Entry 8B4N (X-ray diffraction, 1.60 A resolution); this record covers chains AAA and BBB of the 4 polymer chains in the assembly.

Chain AAA:
Name: B-phycoerythrin alpha chain
Source organism: Porphyridium purpureum
Reference sequence: P11392 (PHEA_PORPP); residue numbers follow UniProt; this construct covers 1-164
Sequence (164 residues; row label = number of the first residue in the row):
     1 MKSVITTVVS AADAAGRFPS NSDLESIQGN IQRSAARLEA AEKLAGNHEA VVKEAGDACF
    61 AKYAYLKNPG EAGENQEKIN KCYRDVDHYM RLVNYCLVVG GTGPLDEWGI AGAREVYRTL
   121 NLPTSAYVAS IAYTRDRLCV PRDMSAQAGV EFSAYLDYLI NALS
Glycans and other covalent adducts: phycoerythrobilin (PEB) linked to Cys139
Construct notes: conflict Cys96 (Asp in P11392)
Residues lining bound ligands:
  - phycoerythrobilin (PEB), molecule 1: Leu24, Glu25, Gln28
  - phycoerythrobilin (PEB), molecule 2: Arg33, Gln147, Val150, Glu151
  - phycoerythrobilin (PEB), molecule 3: Lys43, Leu44, Asn47, Ala50, Val51, Glu54, Thr134, Arg137, Leu138, Arg142, Asp143, Met144, Phe152
  - phycoerythrobilin (PEB), molecule 4: Cys59, Phe60, Leu66, Ala72, Gly73, Lys78, Lys81, Cys82, Arg84, Asp85, His88, Tyr89, Leu92, Trp108, Gly109, Val116, Tyr117, Leu120, Leu122, Pro123, Ala126, Tyr127
UniProt features mapped onto this chain:
  - binding site ((2R,3E)-phycoerythrobilin): Cys82, Cys139
Reported in the primary citation:
  - binding site for phycoerythrobilin: Cys82, Cys139

Chain BBB:
Name: B-phycoerythrin beta chain
Source organism: Porphyridium purpureum
Reference sequence: P11393 (PHEB_PORPP); residue numbers follow UniProt; this construct covers 1-177
Sequence (177 residues; row label = number of the first residue in the row):
     1 MLDAFSRVVV NSDAKAAYVG GSDLQALKSF IADGNKRLDA VNSIVSNASC MVSDAVSGMI
    61 CENPGLISPG GNCYTNRRMA ACLRDGEIIL RYVSYALLAG DASVLEDRCL NGLKETYIAL
   121 GVPTNSSIRA VSIMKAQAVA FITNTATERK MSFAAGDCTS LASEVASYFD RVGAAIS
Glycans and other covalent adducts: phycoerythrobilin (PEB) linked to Cys50, Cys61, Cys82, Cys158
Modified / non-standard residues: Asn72 (N-methyl asparagine; MEN)
Residues lining bound ligands:
  - phycoerythrobilin (PEB), molecule 1: Ala32, Asn35, Lys36, Leu38, Asp39, Ala40, Ile142, Thr143, Asn144, Phe153, Ala154, Ala155, Gly156
  - phycoerythrobilin (PEB), molecule 2: Asn47, Met51, Asp54, Ser57, Gly58, Glu62, Arg129, Ser132, Ile133, Ala136, Gln137, Ala140, Phe141, Thr145, Ala146, Thr147, Glu148, Arg149
  - phycoerythrobilin (PEB), molecule 3: Val56, Met59, Leu66, Asn72, Cys73, Arg77, Arg78, Ala81, Arg84, Asp85, Ile88, Tyr92, Arg108, Cys109, Leu113, Thr116, Tyr117, Leu120, Val122, Pro123, Ser126, Ser127, Ala130
  - phycoerythrobilin (PEB), molecule 4: Ser57, Ile60, Ile67, Tyr74, Thr75, Asn76, Met79
UniProt features mapped onto this chain:
  - binding site (phycourobilin): Cys50, Cys61
  - binding site ((2R,3E)-phycoerythrobilin): Cys82, Cys158
  - modified residue: Asn72 (N4-methylasparagine)
Reported in the primary citation:
  - post-translational modification sites: Asn72
  - binding site for phycoerythrobilin: Cys61, Cys82, Cys158

Interface between chain AAA and chain BBB:
Pairs across the interface (66):
  Met1(AAA) with Met1(BBB), hydrogen bond (backbone-backbone); Ser6(BBB)
  Ser3(AAA) with Asp3(BBB), hydrogen bond
  Ile5(AAA) with Asp3(BBB); Ala99(BBB), hydrophobic
  Thr6(AAA) with Met1(BBB); Asp3(BBB)
  Val9(AAA) with Met1(BBB), hydrophobic; Tyr95(BBB), hydrophobic
  Ser10(AAA) with Arg108(BBB)
  Ala12(AAA) with Tyr95(BBB), hydrogen bond (backbone-side chain)
  Asp13(AAA) with Arg91(BBB), salt bridge; Tyr92(BBB), hydrogen bond; Tyr95(BBB), hydrogen bond (backbone-side chain); Arg108(BBB), salt bridge
  Gly16(AAA) with Arg91(BBB)
  Arg17(AAA) with Arg91(BBB); Tyr95(BBB), hydrogen bond (backbone-side chain)
  Phe18(AAA) with Ala48(BBB), hydrophobic; Glu87(BBB); Leu90(BBB); Arg91(BBB); Ser94(BBB)
  Pro19(AAA) with Val45(BBB); Ser94(BBB); Tyr95(BBB); Leu98(BBB), hydrophobic
  Leu24(AAA) with Leu38(BBB); Leu98(BBB), hydrophobic
  Ile27(AAA) with Leu38(BBB), hydrophobic; Leu98(BBB), hydrophobic
  Gln28(AAA) with Asn35(BBB)
  Ile31(AAA) with Gly34(BBB); Asn35(BBB)
  Ser34(AAA) with Ile31(BBB)
  Leu38(AAA) with Ile31(BBB), hydrophobic
  Ala41(AAA) with Val19(BBB)
  Glu42(AAA) with Gly21(BBB); Leu24(BBB); Lys28(BBB), salt bridge
  Ala45(AAA) with Tyr18(BBB), hydrophobic; Val19(BBB); Gly20(BBB)
  His48(AAA) with Tyr18(BBB)
  Asp87(AAA) with Tyr18(BBB), hydrogen bond
  Met90(AAA) with Tyr18(BBB)
  Arg91(AAA) with Asp13(BBB), salt bridge; Ala16(BBB); Ala17(BBB); Tyr18(BBB), hydrogen bond (backbone-side chain)
  Asn94(AAA) with Tyr18(BBB); Val19(BBB)
  Tyr95(AAA) with Val9(BBB), hydrophobic; Ser12(BBB); Asp13(BBB), hydrogen bond (side chain-backbone); Ala17(BBB), hydrogen bond (side chain-backbone); Val19(BBB), hydrophobic
  Val98(AAA) with Phe5(BBB); Val19(BBB), hydrophobic; Leu27(BBB), hydrophobic
  Val99(AAA) with Phe5(BBB), hydrophobic; Ser6(BBB); Val9(BBB), hydrophobic
  Trp108(AAA) with Val9(BBB), hydrophobic; Val10(BBB), hydrophobic; Asp13(BBB)
Also at the interface, not in a pair above, chain AAA (35 interface residues in all): Asn21, Asn30, Leu44, Val52, Pro104
Also at the interface, not in a pair above, chain BBB (36 interface residues in all): Leu2, Val41, Asn42, Val104

Overview:
Chain AAA and chain BBB form an interface of 35 and 36 residues respectively, with 10 hydrogen bonds and 4
salt bridges. Polar pairs include Asp13(AAA)-Arg91(BBB), Asp13(AAA)-Arg108(BBB) and Glu42(AAA)-Lys28(BBB).
From the paper: a binding site for phycoerythrobilin at Cys82(AAA), Cys139(AAA) and Cys61(BBB) among others; a
modification site at Asn72(BBB).
Here chain AAA is B-phycoerythrin alpha chain and chain BBB is B-phycoerythrin beta chain, both from
Porphyridium purpureum. Entry 8B4N (X-ray structure of phycoerythrin from Porphyridium cruentum) was
determined by X-ray diffraction.
